6CNB - chains R and X of the 21 polymer chains in the assembly; structure by electron microscopy, 4.10 A resolution (low resolution: residue-level contacts below are approximate; hydrogen-bond / salt-bridge calls are withheld).

Chain R:
Name: Transcription factor IIIB 70 kDa subunit, TATA-box-binding protein
Source organism: Saccharomyces cerevisiae (strain ATCC 204508 / S288c)
UniProt: chimeric construct of P29056, P13393: residues 1-382 from P29056 (TF3B_YEAST) positions 1-382 (same numbers); residues 387-566 from P13393 positions 61-240 (UniProt number = residue number - 326); residues 578-736 from P29056 (TF3B_YEAST) positions 438-596 (UniProt number = residue number - 140)
Chain sequence (736 residues; numbered 1 to 736; the number before each row is that of its first residue):
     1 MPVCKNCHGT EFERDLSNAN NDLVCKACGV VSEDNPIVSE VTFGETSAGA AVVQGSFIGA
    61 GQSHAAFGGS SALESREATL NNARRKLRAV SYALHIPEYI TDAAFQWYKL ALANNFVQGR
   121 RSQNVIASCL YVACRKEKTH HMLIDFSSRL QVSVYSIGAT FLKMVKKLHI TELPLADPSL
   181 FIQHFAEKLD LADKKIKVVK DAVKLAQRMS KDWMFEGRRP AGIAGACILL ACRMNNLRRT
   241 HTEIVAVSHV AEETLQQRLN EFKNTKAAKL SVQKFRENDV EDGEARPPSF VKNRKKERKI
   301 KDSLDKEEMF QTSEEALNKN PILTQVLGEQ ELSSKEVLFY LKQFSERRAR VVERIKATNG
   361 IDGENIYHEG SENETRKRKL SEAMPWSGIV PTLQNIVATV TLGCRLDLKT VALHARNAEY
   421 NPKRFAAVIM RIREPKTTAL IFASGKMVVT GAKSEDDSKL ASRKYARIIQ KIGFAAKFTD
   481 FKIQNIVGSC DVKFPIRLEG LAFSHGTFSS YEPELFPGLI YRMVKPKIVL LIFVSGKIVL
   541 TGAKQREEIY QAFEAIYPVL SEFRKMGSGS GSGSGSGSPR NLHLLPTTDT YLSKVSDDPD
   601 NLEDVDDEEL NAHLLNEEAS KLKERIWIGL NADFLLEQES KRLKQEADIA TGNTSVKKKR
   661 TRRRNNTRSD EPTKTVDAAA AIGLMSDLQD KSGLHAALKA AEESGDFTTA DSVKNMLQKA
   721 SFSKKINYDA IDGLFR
Unresolved in the structure: 42-71, 298-386, 567-575, 651-736
Differences from the reference sequence: linker (383-386, 567-577); engineered mutation Ser-578 (Cys438 in P29056)
Swiss-Prot annotation at these positions:
  - zinc finger: Met-1 to Glu-33 (TFIIB-type)
  - binding site (Zn(2+)): Cys-4, Cys-7, Cys-25, Cys-28
  - modified residue: Ser-381 (Phosphoserine)
Bound ions: Zn2+: Cys-4, Cys-7, Cys-25, Cys-28

Chain X:
Molecule: 71-nt DNA strand
Sequence (71 nucleotides; row label = number of the first residue in the row):
     1 TTTTCAACAT ATATTAGTAA TACTTTTTCT GTATTTTTTT TTTTTTTTTA AATGACTCCA
    61 TGGCCAAGTT G
Unresolved in the structure: 32-49, 70-71

How chain R and chain X interact:
Contacting residue pairs (39):
  Ser-75(R) with DT27(X); DT28(X)
  Thr-79(R) with DT26(X); DT27(X)
  Tyr-108(R) with DT26(X)
  Val-117(R) with DT25(X); DT26(X)
  Gln-118(R) with DT25(X)
  Gly-119(R) with DT24(X)
  Arg-120(R) with DT25(X)
  Arg-121(R) with DC23(X); DT24(X); DT25(X)
  Ser-122(R) with DT25(X)
  Tyr-155(R) with DT12(X); DA13(X)
  Leu-162(R) with DA13(X)
  Val-397(R) with DA16(X)
  Phe-425(R) with DA19(X)
  Phe-442(R) with DG17(X); DT18(X); DA19(X)
  Ser-444(R) with DA19(X)
  Lys-446(R) with DT18(X); DA19(X)
  Val-448(R) with DG17(X)
  Gln-484(R) with DA16(X); DG17(X)
  Asn-485(R) with DT15(X)
  Phe-516(R) with DA13(X)
  Arg-522(R) with DT14(X); DT15(X)
  Val-529(R) with DT14(X); DT15(X)
  Leu-531(R) with DA13(X); DT14(X)
  Thr-541(R) with DT14(X); DT15(X)
  Gly-542(R) with DT15(X)
Also at the interface, not in a pair above, chain R (30 interface residues in all): Arg-76, Lys-163, Thr-399, Ala-443, Leu-515
Also at the interface, not in a pair above, chain X (15 interface residues in all): DA20

Overview:
30 residues of chain R face 15 of chain X across their interface. The Zn2+ site is built by Cys-4(R),
Cys-7(R), Cys-25(R) and Cys-28(R). UniProt lists 4 Zn2+-binding residues on chain R.
Chain R is Transcription factor IIIB 70 kDa subunit, TATA-box-binding protein (Saccharomyces cerevisiae
(strain ATCC 204508 / S288c)) and chain X is a 71-nt DNA strand; the structure, Yeast RNA polymerase III
initial transcribing complex, was determined by electron microscopy, deposited together with 6CNC, 6CND and
6CNF.
